Entry 9DL1 (X-ray diffraction, 2.30 A resolution); this record covers chains B and D of the 8 polymer chains in the assembly.

[Chain B]
Protein: MHC class I antigen, A-2 alpha chain
Source organism: Homo sapiens
UniProt: A0A5B8RNS7 (A0A5B8RNS7_HUMAN); residues 1-275 here correspond to UniProt positions 25-299 (UniProt number = residue number + 24)
Amino-acid sequence (276 residues; each row starts with the number of its first residue; numbering starts at 0):
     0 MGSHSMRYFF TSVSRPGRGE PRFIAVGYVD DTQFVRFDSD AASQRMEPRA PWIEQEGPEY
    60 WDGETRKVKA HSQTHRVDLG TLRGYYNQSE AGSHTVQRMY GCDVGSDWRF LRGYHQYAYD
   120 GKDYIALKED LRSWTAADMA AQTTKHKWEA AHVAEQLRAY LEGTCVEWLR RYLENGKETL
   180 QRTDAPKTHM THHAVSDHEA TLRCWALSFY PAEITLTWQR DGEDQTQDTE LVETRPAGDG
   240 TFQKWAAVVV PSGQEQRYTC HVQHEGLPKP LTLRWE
Not modelled in the structure: 0
Differences from the reference sequence: initiating methionine (0)
Disulfide bonds: Cys101-Cys164, Cys203-Cys259

[Chain D]
Protein: TRACeR-I
Source organism: Homo sapiens
Amino-acid sequence (132 residues; numbered 0 to 131; the number before each row is that of its first residue; numbering starts at 0):
     0 MDKEIAKEIF NMMFMLLWRV FRSQRIDANN VELIKFNIRV LDWIMAEADN DLCYFIGTHD
    60 KCENPKEQWV ANYQNLNNVV FTNKELEDIY DLSNKEETKE VLKKFKEKVN QFYRHAFDII
   120 NKYGLEHHHH HH
Not modelled in the structure: 0, 125-131
Disulfide bonds: Cys52-Cys61

[How chain B and chain D interact]
Pairs across the interface (8; chain B residue first):
  Thr73(B) - Phe9(D)
  Val76(B) - Lys6(D)
  Thr80(B) - Lys6(D)  hydrogen bond
  Ala150(B) - Met14(D)  hydrophobic
  His151(B) - Arg18(D)
  His151(B) - Arg21(D)
  Gln155(B) - Trp17(D)
  Ala158(B) - Trp17(D)  hydrophobic
Also at the interface, not in a pair above, chain B (9 interface residues in all): Ala149, Glu154

[Summary]
Chain B and chain D form an interface of 9 and 6 residues respectively; the contacts include 1 hydrogen bond.
Its one hydrogen-bonded contact is Thr80(B)-Lys6(D).
Chain B is MHC class I antigen, A-2 alpha chain and chain D is TRACeR-I, both from Homo sapiens; the
structure, Crystal Structure of HLA-A*02:01/NY-ESO-1 (SLLMWITQV) and a target specific TRACeR-I, was
determined by X-ray diffraction.
